PDB entry 1LN1 | X-ray diffraction, 2.40 A resolution | chain A

# Chain A
Protein: Phosphatidylcholine transfer protein
Source organism: Homo sapiens
Reference sequence: Q9UKL6 (PPCT_HUMAN); numbering as in UniProt (aligned over 1-214)
Sequence (214 residues; each row starts with the number of its first residue):
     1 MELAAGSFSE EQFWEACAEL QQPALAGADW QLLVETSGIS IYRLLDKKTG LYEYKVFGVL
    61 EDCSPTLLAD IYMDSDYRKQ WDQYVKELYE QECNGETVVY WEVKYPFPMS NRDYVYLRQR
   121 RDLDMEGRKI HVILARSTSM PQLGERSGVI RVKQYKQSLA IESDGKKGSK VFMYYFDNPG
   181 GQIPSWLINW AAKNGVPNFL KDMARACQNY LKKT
Not modelled in the structure: 1-7, 211-214
Swiss-Prot annotation at these positions:
  - binding site (a 1,2-diacyl-sn-glycero-3-phosphocholine): Tyr72, Arg78, Gln157
  - modified residue: Met1 (N-acetylmethionine), Ser139 (Phosphoserine)
Disulfides: Cys63-Cys207
Small-molecule neighbours: 1,2-dilinoleoyl-sn-glycero-3-phosphocholine (DLP): Leu33, Val34, Ile41, Tyr54, Val56, Leu60, Leu68, Tyr72, Arg78, Tyr84, Trp101, Val103, Lys104, Tyr105, Tyr114, Tyr116, Tyr155, Gln157, Leu159, Val171, Met173, Tyr175, Ile183, Leu187, Ile188, Trp190, Ala191, Ala192, Gly195, Val196, Phe199, Leu200, Met203

# In short
Bound to chain A: 1,2-dilinoleoyl-sn-glycero-3-phosphocholine. UniProt lists 3 residues binding
1,2-diacyl-sn-glycero-3-phosphocholine.
Chain A is Phosphatidylcholine transfer protein (Homo sapiens); the structure, Crystal Structure of Human
Phosphatidylcholine Transfer Protein in Complex with Dilinoleoylphosphatidylcholine, was determined by X-ray
diffraction together with 1LN2 and 1LN3 from the same study.
